PDB entry 2XGE | X-ray diffraction, 2.14 A resolution | chain A

Chain A:
Protein: Tetracycline repressor protein class B from transposon TN10, tetracycline repressor protein class D
Source organism: Escherichia coli
Reference sequence: chimeric construct of P04483, P0ACT4: residues 1-50 from P04483 (TETR2_ECOLX) positions 1-50 (same numbers); residues 51-208 from P0ACT4 positions 51-208 (same numbers)
Sequence (208 residues; each row starts with the number of its first residue):
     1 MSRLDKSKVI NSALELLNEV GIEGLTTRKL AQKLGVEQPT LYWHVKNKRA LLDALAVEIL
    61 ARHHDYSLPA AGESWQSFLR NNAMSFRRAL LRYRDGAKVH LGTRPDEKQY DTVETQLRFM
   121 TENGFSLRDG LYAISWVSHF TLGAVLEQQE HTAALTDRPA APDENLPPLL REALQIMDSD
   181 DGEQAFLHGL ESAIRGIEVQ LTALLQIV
Disordered / not traced: 1, 152-165
Construct notes: engineered mutation Trp136 (Ala in P0ACT4), Ala193 (Leu in P0ACT4), Ile197 (Phe in P0ACT4)
Bound ions: Na+: His100, Thr103 (shared with 2 residues of chain B)
Curated features (UniProtKB/Swiss-Prot):
  - binding site (tetracycline): His64, Asn82
  - binding site (Mg(2+)): His100

Summary:
The Na+ site is built by His100 and Thr103. Curated annotation (UniProt) lists tetracycline-binding residues
His64 and Asn82 and Mg2+-binding residue His100.
Chain A is Tetracycline repressor protein class B from transposon TN10, tetracycline repressor protein class D
(Escherichia coli); the structure, Crystal structure of a designed heterodimeric variant T-A(A)B of the
tetracycline repressor, was determined by X-ray diffraction, deposited together with 2XGC and 2XGD.
